Entry 8E5P (electron microscopy, 4.40 A resolution (low resolution: residue-level contacts below are approximate; hydrogen-bond / salt-bridge calls are withheld)); this record covers chains c and d of the 7 polymer chains in the assembly.

# Chain c (and d)
Molecule: Transcription termination factor Rho
Source organism: Escherichia coli
Notes: EC 3.6.4.-; chain d of this document is another copy of the same molecule, construct and numbering; everything in this record applies to it too
Reference sequence: A0A0A0GPI6 (A0A0A0GPI6_ECOLX); residues 1-419 here correspond to UniProt positions 25-443 (UniProt number = residue number + 24)
Amino-acid sequence (419 residues; numbered 1 to 419; the number before each row is that of its first residue):
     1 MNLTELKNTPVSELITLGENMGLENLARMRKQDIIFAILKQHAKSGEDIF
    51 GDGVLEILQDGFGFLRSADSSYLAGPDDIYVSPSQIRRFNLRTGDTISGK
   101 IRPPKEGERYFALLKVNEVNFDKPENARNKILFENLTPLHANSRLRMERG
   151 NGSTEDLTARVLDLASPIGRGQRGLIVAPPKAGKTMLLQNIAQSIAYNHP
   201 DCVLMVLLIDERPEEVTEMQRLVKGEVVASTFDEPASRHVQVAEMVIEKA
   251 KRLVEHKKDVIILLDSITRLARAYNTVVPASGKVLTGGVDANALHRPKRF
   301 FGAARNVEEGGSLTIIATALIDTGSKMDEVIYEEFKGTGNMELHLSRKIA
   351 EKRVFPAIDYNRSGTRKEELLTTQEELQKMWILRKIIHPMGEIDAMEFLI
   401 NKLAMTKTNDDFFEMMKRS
Unresolved in the structure: 418-419
Ion coordination: beryllium trifluoride ion: Lys184 (together with ADP)
Residues lining bound ligands:
  - ADP / beryllium trifluoride, molecule 1: Thr158, Pro179, Pro180, Lys181, Ala182, Gly183, Lys184, Thr185, Met186, Asp265, Leu320, Phe355
  - ADP / beryllium trifluoride, molecule 2: Gly337, Thr365, Arg366, Lys367

# Chain c / chain d interface
Residue-residue contacts (54):
  Arg28(c) - Arg128(d)
  Pro180(c) - Gly337(d)
  Pro180(c) - Arg366(d)
  Lys181(c) - Glu342(d)
  Lys181(c) - Arg362(d)
  Lys181(c) - Ser363(d)
  Lys181(c) - Gly364(d)
  Lys181(c) - Arg366(d)
  Ala182(c) - Arg366(d)
  Met186(c) - Lys367(d)
  Asp210(c) - Lys298(d)
  Arg212(c) - Arg173(d)
  Arg212(c) - Thr338(d)
  Arg212(c) - Gly339(d)
  Arg212(c) - Asn340(d)
  Pro213(c) - Pro138(d)
  Pro213(c) - Arg305(d)
  Glu214(c) - Pro138(d)
  Glu214(c) - Leu139(d)
  Glu214(c) - Arg173(d)
  Glu214(c) - Ala304(d)
  Glu214(c) - Arg305(d)
  Thr217(c) - Pro138(d)
  Glu218(c) - His140(d)
  Arg221(c) - Glu308(d)
  Phe232(c) - Arg299(d)
  Phe232(c) - Gly302(d)
  Asp233(c) - Arg299(d)
  Asp233(c) - Arg305(d)
  Arg269(c) - Lys298(d)
  Arg269(c) - Gly337(d)
  Arg272(c) - Glu334(d)
  Thr276(c) - Asn292(d)
  Val278(c) - Lys283(d)
  Ala280(c) - Lys283(d)
  Val284(c) - Val284(d)
  Gly287(c) - Thr286(d)
  Gly288(c) - Leu285(d)
  Gly288(c) - Thr286(d)
  Thr323(c) - Glu333(d)
  Thr323(c) - Glu334(d)
  Gly324(c) - Glu329(d)
  Gly324(c) - Val330(d)
  Gly324(c) - Glu333(d)
  Lys326(c) - Thr286(d)
  Lys326(c) - Val330(d)
  Met327(c) - Leu285(d)
  Arg347(c) - Lys336(d)
  Lys352(c) - Lys385(d)
  Arg353(c) - Gly364(d)
  Arg353(c) - Thr365(d)
  Arg353(c) - Trp381(d)
  Arg353(c) - Lys385(d)
  Val354(c) - Lys385(d)
Interface residues without a listed pair, chain c (36 interface residues in all): Glu234, Pro279, Thr286, Asp322, Ser325, Glu351
Interface residues without a listed pair, chain d (42 interface residues in all): Thr137, Ser281, Gly287, Ala291, His295, Ala303, Asn306, Arg384

# Overview
Chain c and chain d form an interface of 36 and 42 residues respectively. Bound to chain c: ADP / beryllium
trifluoride.
Chain c and chain d are both Transcription termination factor Rho (Escherichia coli); the structure,
Escherichia coli Rho-dependent transcription pre-termination complex containing 24 nt long RNA spacer,
Mg-ADP-BeF3, and NusG; Rho ..., was determined by electron microscopy, deposited together with 8E3F, 8E3H,
8E5K, 8E5L, 8E5O, 8E6W and 3 further entries.
